PDB entry 8JEU | electron microscopy, 3.50 A resolution | chains C and B of the 4 polymer chains in the assembly

[Chain C (and B)]
Name: Potassium channel SKOR
Organism: Arabidopsis thaliana
Notes: chain B of this document is another copy of the same molecule, construct and numbering; everything in this record applies to it too
UniProt: Q9M8S6 (SKOR_ARATH); numbering as in UniProt (aligned over 1-828)
Sequence (828 residues; row label = number of the first residue in the row):
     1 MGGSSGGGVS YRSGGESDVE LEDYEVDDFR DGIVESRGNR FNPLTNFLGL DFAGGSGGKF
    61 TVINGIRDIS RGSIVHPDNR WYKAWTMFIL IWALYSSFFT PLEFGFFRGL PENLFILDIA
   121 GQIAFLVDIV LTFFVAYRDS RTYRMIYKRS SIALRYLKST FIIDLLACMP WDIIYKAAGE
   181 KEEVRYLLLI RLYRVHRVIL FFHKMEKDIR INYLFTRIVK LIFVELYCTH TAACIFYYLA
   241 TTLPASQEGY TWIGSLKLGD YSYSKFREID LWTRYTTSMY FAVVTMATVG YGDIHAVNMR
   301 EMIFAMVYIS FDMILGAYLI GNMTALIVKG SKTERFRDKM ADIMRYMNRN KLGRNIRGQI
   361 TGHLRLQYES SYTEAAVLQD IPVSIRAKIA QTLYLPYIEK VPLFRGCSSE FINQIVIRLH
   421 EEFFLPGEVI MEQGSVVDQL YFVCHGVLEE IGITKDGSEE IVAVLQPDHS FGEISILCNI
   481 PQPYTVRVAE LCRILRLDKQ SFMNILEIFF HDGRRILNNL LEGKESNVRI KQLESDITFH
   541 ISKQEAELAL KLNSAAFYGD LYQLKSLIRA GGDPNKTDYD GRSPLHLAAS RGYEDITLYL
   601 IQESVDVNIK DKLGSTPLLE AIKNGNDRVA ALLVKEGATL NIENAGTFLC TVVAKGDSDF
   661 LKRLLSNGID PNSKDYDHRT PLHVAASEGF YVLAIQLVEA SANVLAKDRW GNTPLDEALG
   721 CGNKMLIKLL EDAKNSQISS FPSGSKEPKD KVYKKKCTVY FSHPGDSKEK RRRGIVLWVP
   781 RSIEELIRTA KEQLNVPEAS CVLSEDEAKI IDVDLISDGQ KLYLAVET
Not modelled in the structure: 1-74, 452-459, 741-828 (chain B: 1-73, 454-458, 741-828)
Swiss-Prot annotation at these positions:
  - binding site (a nucleoside 3',5'-cyclic phosphate): L403 to G523

[How chain C and chain B interact]
Pairs across the interface - 101 pairs, chain C then chain B:
  I222(C) - I314(B)  hydrophobic
  E225(C) - M313(B)
  L258(C) - V297(B)  hydrophobic
  L258(C) - M302(B)  hydrophobic
  G259(C) - V297(B)
  D260(C) - Y250(B)
  Y261(C) - Y250(B)
  T276(C) - I303(B)
  M279(C) - M306(B)  hydrophobic
  Y280(C) - A296(B)
  Y280(C) - M302(B)  hydrophobic
  Y280(C) - M306(B)
  V283(C) - M306(B)  hydrophobic
  V284(C) - I309(B)  hydrophobic
  M286(C) - M313(B)  hydrophobic
  A287(C) - T288(B)
  A287(C) - I309(B)  hydrophobic
  T288(C) - T288(B)
  V289(C) - V289(B)
  V289(C) - G290(B)
  G290(C) - G290(B)
  Y291(C) - F281(B)
  Y291(C) - T285(B)  hydrogen bond
  Y291(C) - G290(B)
  Y291(C) - Y291(B)
  Y291(C) - G292(B)
  D293(C) - H295(B)  salt bridge
  D293(C) - A296(B)
  I320(C) - A317(B)  hydrophobic
  M323(C) - I314(B)
  M323(C) - A317(B)
  M323(C) - Y318(B)
  T324(C) - G321(B)  hydrogen bond (side chain-backbone)
  T324(C) - T324(B)
  I327(C) - Y318(B)  hydrophobic
  I327(C) - N322(B)
  I327(C) - A325(B)  hydrophobic
  V328(C) - K329(B)
  T333(C) - K207(B)
  R337(C) - E206(B)  hydrogen bond (side chain-backbone)
  R337(C) - D208(B)  hydrogen bond (side chain-backbone)
  R337(C) - I209(B)  hydrogen bond (side chain-backbone)
  R337(C) - I211(B)  hydrogen bond (side chain-backbone)
  R337(C) - Y213(B)
  K339(C) - V377(B)
  M340(C) - I209(B)  hydrophobic
  I343(C) - V377(B)  hydrophobic
  R345(C) - K332(B)
  R345(C) - Y368(B)
  R345(C) - E369(B)  hydrogen bond (side chain-backbone)
  R345(C) - S371(B)  hydrogen bond (side chain-backbone)
  R345(C) - Y372(B)
  Y346(C) - Y372(B)
  Y346(C) - I389(B)
  R349(C) - Y372(B)
  R349(C) - T373(B)
  N350(C) - L393(B)
  L352(C) - L393(B)  hydrophobic
  Q359(C) - I385(B)
  H363(C) - P382(B)
  L366(C) - Y143(B)
  Q367(C) - D380(B)
  Y368(C) - K207(B)
  E422(C) - V383(B)
  F424(C) - P382(B)  hydrophobic
  L425(C) - Y143(B)  hydrophobic
  P426(C) - T142(B)
  P426(C) - Y143(B)
  I430(C) - S384(B)  hydrogen bond (backbone-side chain)
  D438(C) - Q414(B)  hydrogen bond
  Q439(C) - V383(B)
  Y441(C) - S384(B)
  A489(C) - R144(B)  hydrogen bond (backbone-side chain)
  E490(C) - T142(B)
  L491(C) - R141(B)
  L491(C) - T142(B)
  R496(C) - V383(B)
  A546(C) - Y558(B)
  E547(C) - S554(B)
  L550(C) - L550(B)
  L550(C) - S554(B)
  N553(C) - Y579(B)
  S554(C) - L550(B)
  F557(C) - Y579(B)  hydrophobic
  Y558(C) - K543(B)
  D578(C) - Y579(B)  hydrogen bond
  Y579(C) - N553(B)  hydrogen bond
  Y579(C) - F557(B)  hydrophobic
  Y579(C) - D578(B)  hydrogen bond
  Y579(C) - L587(B)  hydrophobic
  D580(C) - R582(B)  salt bridge
  R582(C) - D580(B)  salt bridge
  L587(C) - Y579(B)  hydrophobic
  T647(C) - Y676(B)
  C650(C) - Y676(B)  hydrogen bond
  T651(C) - Y676(B)  hydrogen bond
  A654(C) - Y676(B)  hydrophobic
  Y676(C) - D675(B)  hydrogen bond
  Y676(C) - R679(B)
  D677(C) - R679(B)
  S687(C) - R709(B)  hydrogen bond
Also at the interface, not in a pair above, chain C (79 interface residues in all): Y263, T277, L319, F336, A341, I356, I360, E369, K551, E688
Also at the interface, not in a pair above, chain B (76 interface residues in all): G249, I294, A305, I320, A375, L378, T392, E421, F423, K551, D677, V684

[In short]
The interface between chain C and chain B involves 79 residues on one side and 76 on the other, with 18
hydrogen bonds and 3 salt bridges. Among the polar pairs are D293(C)-H295(B), D580(C)-R582(B) and
Y291(C)-T285(B).
Chain C and chain B are both Potassium channel SKOR (Arabidopsis thaliana); the structure, Conformation 2 of
the plant potassium channel SKOR, was determined by electron microscopy together with 8JEC and 8JET from the
same study.
